Entry 5EOX (X-ray diffraction, 2.40 A resolution); this record covers chains A and B.

[Chain A (and B)]
Name: Type 4 fimbrial biogenesis protein PilM
Source organism: Pseudomonas aeruginosa (strain ATCC 15692 / PAO1 / 1C / PRS 101 / LMG 12228)
Notes: chain B of this document is another copy of the same molecule, construct and numbering; everything in this record applies to it too
Reference sequence: G3XD28 (G3XD28_PSEAE); residue numbers follow UniProt; this construct covers 1-354
Sequence (357 residues; each row starts with the number of its first residue; numbers below 1 keep their minus sign (Gly-2 is residue -2)):
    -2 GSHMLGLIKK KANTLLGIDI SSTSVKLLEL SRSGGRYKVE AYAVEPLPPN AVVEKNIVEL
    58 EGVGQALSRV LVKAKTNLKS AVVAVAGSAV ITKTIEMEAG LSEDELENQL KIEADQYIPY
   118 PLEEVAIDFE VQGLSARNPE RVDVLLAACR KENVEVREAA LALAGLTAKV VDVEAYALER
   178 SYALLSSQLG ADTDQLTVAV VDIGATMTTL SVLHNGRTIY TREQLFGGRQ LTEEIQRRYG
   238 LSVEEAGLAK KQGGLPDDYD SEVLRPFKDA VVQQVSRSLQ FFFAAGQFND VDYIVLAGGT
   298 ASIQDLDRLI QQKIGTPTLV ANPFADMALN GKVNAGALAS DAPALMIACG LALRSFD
Disordered / not traced: -2, 8-9, 191-192 (chain B: -2 to -1, 8-9)
Differences from the reference sequence: expression tag (-2 to 0)
Residues lining bound ligands: ADP (adenosine-5'-diphosphate): Ser18, Ser19, Thr20, Ser21, Lys23, Asp199, Ile200, Gly201, Ala202, Thr203, Gly225, Arg226, Thr229, Lys247, Lys248, Gly295, Gly296, Thr297, Ser299, Ile300, Ala341
Swiss-Prot annotation at these positions:
  - binding site (ATP): Ser18 to Lys23, Ala202, Thr203, Lys247, Gly296
  - binding site (Mg(2+)): Asp112, Ile115
What the authors report for this chain:
  - self-association interface (contacts with another copy of this molecule): Met1, Leu4, Ile5, Lys7

[Interface between chain A and chain B]
Residue-residue contacts - 77 pairs, chain A then chain B:
  Met1(A) - Val151(B)  hydrophobic
  Met1(A) - Glu155(B)
  Met1(A) - Ala165(B)
  Met1(A) - Lys166(B)
  Met1(A) - Val167(B)
  Met1(A) - Val168(B)  hydrogen bond (backbone-backbone)
  Leu2(A) - Ala123(B)
  Leu2(A) - Ile124(B)
  Leu2(A) - Asp125(B)
  Leu2(A) - Val168(B)
  Gly3(A) - Asp125(B)
  Gly3(A) - Val168(B)  hydrogen bond (backbone-backbone)
  Gly3(A) - Asp169(B)
  Gly3(A) - Val170(B)
  Gly3(A) - Tyr173(B)
  Gly3(A) - Arg351(B)
  Leu4(A) - Ala123(B)
  Leu4(A) - Asp125(B)  hydrogen bond (backbone-side chain)
  Leu4(A) - Ala144(B)
  Leu4(A) - Ala145(B)
  Leu4(A) - Cys146(B)  hydrophobic
  Leu4(A) - Val168(B)
  Leu4(A) - Val170(B)  hydrophobic
  Leu4(A) - Tyr173(B)  hydrogen bond (backbone-side chain)
  Ile5(A) - Asp125(B)  hydrogen bond (backbone-side chain)
  Ile5(A) - Phe126(B)  hydrophobic
  Ile5(A) - Glu127(B)
  Ile5(A) - Leu142(B)
  Ile5(A) - Ala144(B)  hydrophobic
  Lys6(A) - Tyr173(B)
  Lys6(A) - Glu176(B)  salt bridge
  Lys6(A) - Arg177(B)
  Lys7(A) - Glu127(B)
  Lys7(A) - Asp354(B)
  Arg29(A) - Arg29(B)
  Arg29(A) - Tyr34(B)
  Arg29(A) - Phe353(B)  hydrogen bond (side chain-backbone)
  Arg29(A) - Asp354(B)  salt bridge
  Gly31(A) - Ala180(B)
  Gly31(A) - Leu181(B)
  Gly32(A) - Gly32(B)
  Gly32(A) - Leu181(B)
  Val82(A) - Leu4(B)  hydrophobic
  Val87(A) - Leu4(B)  hydrophobic
  Ala123(A) - Leu2(B)
  Ile124(A) - Leu2(B)
  Asp125(A) - Leu2(B)
  Asp125(A) - Leu4(B)  hydrogen bond (side chain-backbone)
  Asp125(A) - Ile5(B)  hydrogen bond (side chain-backbone)
  Phe126(A) - Ile5(B)
  Glu127(A) - Ile5(B)
  Glu127(A) - Lys7(B)
  Leu142(A) - Ile5(B)
  Ala144(A) - Leu4(B)
  Ala144(A) - Ile5(B)  hydrophobic
  Ala145(A) - Leu4(B)
  Cys146(A) - Leu4(B)  hydrophobic
  Val151(A) - Leu2(B)  hydrophobic
  Glu155(A) - Met1(B)
  Ala165(A) - Met1(B)
  Lys166(A) - Met1(B)
  Val167(A) - Met1(B)
  Val168(A) - Met1(B)  hydrogen bond (backbone-backbone)
  Val168(A) - Gly3(B)  hydrogen bond (backbone-backbone)
  Val168(A) - Leu4(B)
  Asp169(A) - Gly3(B)
  Val170(A) - Leu4(B)  hydrophobic
  Tyr173(A) - Gly3(B)
  Tyr173(A) - Leu4(B)  hydrogen bond (side chain-backbone)
  Tyr173(A) - Lys6(B)
  Ala180(A) - Gly31(B)
  Leu181(A) - Gly32(B)
  Arg351(A) - Gly3(B)  hydrogen bond (side chain-backbone)
  Arg351(A) - Ile5(B)
  Phe353(A) - Arg29(B)  hydrogen bond (backbone-side chain)
  Phe353(A) - Phe353(B)
  Asp354(A) - Arg29(B)
Also at the interface, not in a pair above, chain A (38 interface residues in all): Tyr34, Arg177, Asp189
Also at the interface, not in a pair above, chain B (40 interface residues in all): Ser30, Val82, Val87, Leu143

[Summary]
Chain A and chain B form an interface of 38 and 40 residues respectively, with 13 hydrogen bonds and 2 salt
bridges. Polar contacts include Lys6(A)-Glu176(B), Arg29(A)-Asp354(B) and Leu4(A)-Asp125(B). Ligands of chain
A: ADP. From the paper: a self-association interface involving Met1(A), Leu4(A) and Ile5(A) among others.
Both chains are Type 4 fimbrial biogenesis protein PilM (Pseudomonas aeruginosa (strain ATCC 15692 / PAO1 / 1C
/ PRS 101 / LMG 12228)). Entry 5EOX (Pseudomonas aeruginosa PilM bound to ADP) was determined by X-ray
diffraction, deposited together with 5EOU, 5EOY and 5EQ6.
